Entry 8ZP4 (electron microscopy, 3.33 A resolution); this record covers chains A and B of the 7 polymer chains in the assembly.

== Chain A ==
Name: Origin recognition complex subunit 1
Source organism: Saccharomyces cerevisiae S288C
UniProtKB: P54784 (ORC1_YEAST); numbering as in UniProt (aligned over 1-914)
Amino-acid sequence (914 residues; numbered 1 to 914; the number before each row is that of its first residue):
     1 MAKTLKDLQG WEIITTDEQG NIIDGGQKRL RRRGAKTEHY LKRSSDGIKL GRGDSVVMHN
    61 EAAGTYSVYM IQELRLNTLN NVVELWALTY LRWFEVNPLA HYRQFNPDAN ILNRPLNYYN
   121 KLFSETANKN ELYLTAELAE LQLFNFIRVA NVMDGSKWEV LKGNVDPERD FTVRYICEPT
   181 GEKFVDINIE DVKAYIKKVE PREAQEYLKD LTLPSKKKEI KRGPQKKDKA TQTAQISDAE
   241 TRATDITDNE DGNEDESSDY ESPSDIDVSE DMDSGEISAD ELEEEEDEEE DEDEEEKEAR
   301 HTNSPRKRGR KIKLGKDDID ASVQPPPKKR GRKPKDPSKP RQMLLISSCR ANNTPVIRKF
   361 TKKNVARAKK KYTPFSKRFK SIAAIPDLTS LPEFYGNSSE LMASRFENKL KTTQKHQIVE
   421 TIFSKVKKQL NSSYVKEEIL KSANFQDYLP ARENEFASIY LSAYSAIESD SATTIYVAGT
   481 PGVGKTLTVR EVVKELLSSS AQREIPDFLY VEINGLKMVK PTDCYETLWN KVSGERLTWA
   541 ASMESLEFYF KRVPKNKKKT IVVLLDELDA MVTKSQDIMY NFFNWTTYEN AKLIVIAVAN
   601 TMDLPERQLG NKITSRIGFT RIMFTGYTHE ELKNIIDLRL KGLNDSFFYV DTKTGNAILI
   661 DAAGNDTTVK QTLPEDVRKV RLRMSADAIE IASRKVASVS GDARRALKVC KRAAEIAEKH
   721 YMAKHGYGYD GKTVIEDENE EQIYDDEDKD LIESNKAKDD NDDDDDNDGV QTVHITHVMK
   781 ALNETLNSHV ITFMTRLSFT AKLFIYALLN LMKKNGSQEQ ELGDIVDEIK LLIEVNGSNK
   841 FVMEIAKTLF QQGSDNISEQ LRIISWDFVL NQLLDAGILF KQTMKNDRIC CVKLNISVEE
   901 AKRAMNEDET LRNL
Unresolved in the structure: 1-354, 435-447, 661-675, 731-768
Ligand contacts: ATP-gamma-S (AGS; phosphothiophosphoric acid-adenylate ester): Ser432, Leu449, Pro450, Ala451, Arg452, Pro481, Gly482, Val483, Gly484, Lys485, Thr486, Leu487, Glu567, Asn600, Tyr627, Ile635, Arg639, Ala703, Arg704
Swiss-Prot annotation at these positions:
  - binding site (ATP): Val435, Gly479 to Leu487, Glu567, Asn600, Arg704, Gly726 to Thr733
  - binding site (Mg(2+)): Asp566, Glu567
  - modified residue: Ser237 (Phosphoserine)

== Chain B ==
Name: Origin recognition complex subunit 2
Source organism: Saccharomyces cerevisiae S288C
UniProtKB: P32833 (ORC2_YEAST); residues 1-620 here = UniProt positions 1-620
Amino-acid sequence (620 residues; each row starts with the number of its first residue):
     1 MLNGEDFVEH NDILSSPAKS RNVTPKRVDP HGERQLRRIH SSKKNLLERI SLVGNERKNT
    61 SPDPALKPKT PSKAPRKRGR PRKIQEELTD RIKKDEKDTI SSKKKRKLDK DTSGNVNEES
   121 KTSNNKQVME KTGIKEKRER EKIQVATTTY EDNVTPQTDD NFVSNSPEPP EPATPSKKSL
   181 TTNHDFTSPL KQIIMNNLKE YKDSTSPGKL TLSRNFTPTP VPKNKKLYQT SETKSASSFL
   241 DTFEGYFDQR KIVRTNAKSR HTMSMAPDVT REEFSLVSNF FNENFQKRPR QKLFEIQKKM
   301 FPQYWFELTQ GFSLLFYGVG SKRNFLEEFA IDYLSPKIAY SQLAYENELQ QNKPVNSIPC
   361 LILNGYNPSC NYRDVFKEIT DLLVPAELTR SETKYWGNHV ILQIQKMIDF YKNQPLDIKL
   421 ILVVHNLDGP SIRKNTFQTM LSFLSVIRQI AIVASTDHIY APLLWDNMKA QNYNFVFHDI
   481 SNFEPSTVES TFQDVMKMGK SDTSSGAEGA KYVLQSLTVN SKKMYKLLIE TQMQNMGNLS
   541 ANTGPKRGTQ RTGVELKLFN HLCAADFIAS NEIALRSMLR EFIEHKMANI TKNNSGMEII
   601 WVPYTYAELE KLLKTVLNTL
Unresolved in the structure: 1-237, 252-257, 344-354, 540-543
Swiss-Prot annotation at these positions:
  - modified residue: Thr60 (Phosphothreonine), Thr187 (Phosphothreonine), Ser188 (Phosphoserine)

== Chain A / chain B interface ==
Contacting residue pairs (24):
  Val356(A) with Arg390(B)
  Ile357(A) with Arg390(B), hydrogen bond (backbone-side chain)
  Arg358(A) with Arg390(B)
  Lys359(A) with Arg390(B); Thr393(B); Lys394(B); Tyr395(B), hydrogen bond (backbone-side chain)
  Trp539(A) with Ser595(B), hydrogen bond (side chain-backbone); Gly596(B); Met597(B), hydrophobic
  Glu544(A) with Lys557(B), salt bridge
  Glu547(A) with His561(B), salt bridge
  Ser575(A) with Glu555(B)
  Gln576(A) with Asn535(B), hydrogen bond; Asn538(B), hydrogen bond
  Asp577(A) with Glu555(B); Met597(B)
  Tyr580(A) with Leu558(B), hydrophobic; His561(B)
  Arg607(A) with Gln534(B), hydrogen bond (backbone-side chain); Asn538(B), hydrogen bond (backbone-side chain)
  Gln608(A) with Asn538(B), hydrogen bond (backbone-side chain)
  Gly610(A) with Gln534(B)
  Ile613(A) with Leu562(B), hydrophobic
Interface residues without a listed pair, chain A (22 interface residues in all): Met543, Lys551, Lys574, Asn584, Tyr588, Leu609, Arg616
Interface residues without a listed pair, chain B (17 interface residues in all): Arg551, Ala565

== Overview ==
The interface between chain A and chain B involves 22 residues on one side and 17 on the other; the contacts
include 8 hydrogen bonds and 2 salt bridges. Polar pairs include Glu544(A)-Lys557(B), Glu547(A)-His561(B) and
Ile357(A)-Arg390(B). Ligands of chain A: ATP-gamma-S.
Chain A is Origin recognition complex subunit 1 and chain B is Origin recognition complex subunit 2, both from
Saccharomyces cerevisiae S288C; the structure, Cryo-EM structure of origin recognition complex (Orc1 to 5)
with ARS1 DNA bound, was determined by electron microscopy (same publication as 8ZP5 and 8ZPK).
